PDB entry 7L0P | electron microscopy, 4.10 A resolution (low resolution: residue-level contacts below are approximate; hydrogen-bond / salt-bridge calls are withheld) | chains C and A of the 5 polymer chains in the assembly

[Chain C]
Protein: Neurotensin receptor type 1
Organism: Rattus norvegicus
Reference sequence: P20789 (NTR1_RAT); numbering as in UniProt; present here: 50-272, 291-390
Chain sequence (336 residues; numbered 46 to 399; 18 numbers in that range are skipped by the numbering (no residue carries them; nothing is unmodelled there); the number before each row is that of its first residue):
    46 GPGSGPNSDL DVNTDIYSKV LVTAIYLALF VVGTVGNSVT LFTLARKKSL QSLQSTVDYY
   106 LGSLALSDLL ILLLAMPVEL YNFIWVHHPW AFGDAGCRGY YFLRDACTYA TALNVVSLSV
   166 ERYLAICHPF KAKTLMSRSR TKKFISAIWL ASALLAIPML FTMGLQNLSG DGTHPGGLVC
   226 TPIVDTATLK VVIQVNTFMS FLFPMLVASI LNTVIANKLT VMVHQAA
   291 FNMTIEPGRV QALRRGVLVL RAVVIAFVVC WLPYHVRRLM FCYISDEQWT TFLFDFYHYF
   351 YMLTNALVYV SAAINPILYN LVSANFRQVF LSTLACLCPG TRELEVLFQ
Unresolved in the structure: 46-51, 92-97, 291, 386-399
Cystine bridges: Cys142-Cys225
Differences from the reference sequence: expression tag (46-49, 391-399); engineered mutation Leu86 (Ala in P20789), Asp103 (His in P20789), Tyr105 (His in P20789), Val161 (Ala in P20789), Leu213 (Arg in P20789), Leu234 (Val in P20789), Ala253 (Ile in P20789), Arg305 (His in P20789), Val358 (Phe in P20789), Ala362 (Ser in P20789)
UniProt features mapped onto this chain:
  - region: Val326 to Tyr349 (Neurotensin binding)
  - lipidation (S-palmitoyl cysteine): Cys386, Cys388
  - mutagenesis: Glu166 (E166A: Abolishes signaling via G-proteins; when associated with A-310 and A-358), Leu310 (L310A: Abolishes signaling via G-proteins; when associated with A-166 and A-358)
What the authors report for this chain:
  - mutagenesis - R167L: abolished signaling
  - conformationally variable residues (helix shift): Val309

[Chain A]
Protein: Guanine nucleotide-binding protein G(i) subunit alpha-1
Organism: Homo sapiens
Reference sequence: P63096 (GNAI1_HUMAN); residue numbers follow UniProt; this construct covers 1-354
Chain sequence (354 residues; each row starts with the number of its first residue):
     1 MGCTLSAEDK AAVERSKMID RNLREDGEKA AREVKLLLLG AGESGKSTIV KQMKIIHEAG
    61 YSEEECKQYK AVVYSNTIQS IIAIIRAMGR LKIDFGDSAR ADDARQLFVL AGAAEEGFMT
   121 AELAGVIKRL WKDSGVQACF NRSREYQLND SAAYYLNDLD RIAQPNYIPT QQDVLRTRVK
   181 TTGIVETHFT FKDLHFKMFD VGGQRSERKK WIHCFEGVTA IIFCVALSDY DLVLAEDEEM
   241 NRMHESMKLF DSICNNKWFT DTSIILFLNK KDLFEEKIKK SPLTICYPEY AGSNTYEEAA
   301 AYIQCQFEDL NKRKDTKEIY THFTCATDTK NVQFVFDAVT DVIIKNNLKD CGLF
Unresolved in the structure: 1, 57-181, 235-239
UniProt features mapped onto this chain:
  - region: Lys35 to Thr48 (G1 motif), Asp173 to Thr181 (G2 motif), Phe196 to Arg205 (G3 motif), Ile265 to Asp272 (G4 motif), Thr324 to Thr329 (G5 motif)
  - binding site (GTP): Glu43 to Thr48, Ser151, Leu175 to Thr181, Asp200 to Gln204, Asn269 to Asp272, Ala326
  - binding site (Mg(2+)): Ser47, Thr181
  - modified residue: Arg178 (ADP-ribosylarginine), Gln204 (Deamidated glutamine), Cys351 (ADP-ribosylcysteine)
  - lipidation: Gly2 (N-myristoyl glycine), Cys3 (S-palmitoyl cysteine)
  - natural variant: Gly40 (G40C: In NEDHISB; G40R: In NEDHISB), Gly45 (G45D: In NEDHISB), Thr48 (T48I: In NEDHISB; T48K: In NEDHISB), Gln52 (Q52P: In NEDHISB), Ser75 (deletion: In NEDHISB; uncertain significance), Gln172 (deletion: In NEDHISB), Asp173 (D173V: In NEDHISB), Glu186 to Phe189 (deletion: In NEDHISB; uncertain significance), Cys224 (C224Y: In NEDHISB), Lys270 (K270N: In NEDHISB; K270R: In NEDHISB), Asp272 (D272G: In NEDHISB), Ala326 (A326P: In NEDHISB), 1 further natural variant entry in UniProt
  - mutagenesis: Gly42 (G42R: Abolishes switch to an activated conformation and dissociation from beta and gamma subunits upon GTP binding. Abolishes interaction with RGS family members), Glu116 (E116L: Enhances interaction (inactive GDP-bound) with RGS14), Gln147 (Q147L: Enhances interaction (inactive GDP-bound) with RGS14), Glu245 (E245L: Enhances interaction (inactive GDP-bound) with RGS14)
What the authors report for this chain:
  - conformationally variable residues (helix shift, loop rearrangement, side-chain flip): Ala41, Ser47, Glu245, Ala326

[Chain C / chain A interface]
Pairs across the interface (38):
  Gln99(C) with Ala31(A); Asp350(A)
  Val102(C) with Asp350(A); Cys351(A)
  Glu166(C) with Cys351(A)
  Arg167(C) with Cys351(A); Gly352(A); Leu353(A)
  Ala170(C) with Asn347(A); Cys351(A)
  Ile171(C) with Ile344(A); Asn347(A); Leu348(A)
  Pro174(C) with Ile343(A); Ile344(A)
  Phe175(C) with Leu194(A); Phe336(A); Val339(A); Thr340(A)
  Lys178(C) with Ala31(A); Arg32(A)
  Thr179(C) with Arg32(A)
  Ser182(C) with Glu28(A)
  Ser184(C) with Glu28(A)
  Arg185(C) with Glu28(A)
  Leu264(C) with Leu348(A)
  Met267(C) with Ile344(A)
  Ile295(C) with Lys314(A)
  Arg299(C) with Asp315(A); Phe354(A)
  Ala302(C) with Phe354(A)
  Leu303(C) with Leu348(A); Phe354(A)
  Gly306(C) with Leu353(A); Phe354(A)
  Val309(C) with Gly352(A); Leu353(A)
  Leu310(C) with Leu353(A)
Also at the interface, not in a pair above, chain C (25 interface residues in all): Lys176, Ile260, Ala272
Also at the interface, not in a pair above, chain A (22 interface residues in all): Arg24, Val34, Asp341, Lys345
From the paper, about this interface:
  - residue pairs: Glu166(C)-Cys351(A) (hydrogen bond), Arg167(C)-Cys351(A) (hydrogen bond), Ala170(C)-Asn347(A) (hydrogen bond), Ser182(C)-Glu28(A) (hydrogen bond), Arg185(C)-Glu28(A) (salt bridge), Ala31(A)-Lys178(C), Arg32(A)-Thr179(C), Leu194(A)-Phe175(C) (hydrophobic contact), Phe336(A)-Phe175(C) (hydrophobic contact), Val339(A)-Phe175(C) (hydrophobic contact)

[Overview]
The interface between chain C and chain A involves 25 residues on one side and 22 on the other. The paper
describes hydrogen bonds between Glu166(C) and Cys351(A), Arg167(C) and Cys351(A) and Ala170(C) and Asn347(A)
among others; a salt bridge between Arg185(C) and Glu28(A); contacts between Ala31(A) and Lys178(C) and
Arg32(A) and Thr179(C). From the paper: R167L of chain C abolishes signaling; conformational variability at
Val309(C) and Ala41(A) among others.
Here chain C is Neurotensin receptor type 1 (Rattus norvegicus) and chain A is Guanine nucleotide-binding
protein G(i) subunit alpha-1 (Homo sapiens). Entry 7L0P (Structure of NTS-NTSR1-Gi complex in lipid nanodisc,
canonical state, without AHD) was determined by electron microscopy, deposited together with 7L0Q, 7L0R and
7L0S.
